Entry 9BND (electron microscopy, 3.19 A resolution); this record covers chains A and B of the 6 polymer chains in the assembly.

# Chain A
Name: Collagen alpha-1(XVIII) chain, Processed angiotensin-converting enzyme 2
From: Homo sapiens
Notes: fragment: residues 1442-1496 (Uniprot numbering), Peptidase M2 domain
UniProt: chimeric construct of P39060, Q9BYF1: residues -36 to 18 from P39060 (COIA1_HUMAN) positions 1442-1496 (UniProt number = residue number + 1478); residues 19-614 from Q9BYF1 positions 19-614 (same numbers)
Sequence (652 residues; each row starts with the number of its first residue; numbers below 1 keep their minus sign (Gly-37 is residue -37)):
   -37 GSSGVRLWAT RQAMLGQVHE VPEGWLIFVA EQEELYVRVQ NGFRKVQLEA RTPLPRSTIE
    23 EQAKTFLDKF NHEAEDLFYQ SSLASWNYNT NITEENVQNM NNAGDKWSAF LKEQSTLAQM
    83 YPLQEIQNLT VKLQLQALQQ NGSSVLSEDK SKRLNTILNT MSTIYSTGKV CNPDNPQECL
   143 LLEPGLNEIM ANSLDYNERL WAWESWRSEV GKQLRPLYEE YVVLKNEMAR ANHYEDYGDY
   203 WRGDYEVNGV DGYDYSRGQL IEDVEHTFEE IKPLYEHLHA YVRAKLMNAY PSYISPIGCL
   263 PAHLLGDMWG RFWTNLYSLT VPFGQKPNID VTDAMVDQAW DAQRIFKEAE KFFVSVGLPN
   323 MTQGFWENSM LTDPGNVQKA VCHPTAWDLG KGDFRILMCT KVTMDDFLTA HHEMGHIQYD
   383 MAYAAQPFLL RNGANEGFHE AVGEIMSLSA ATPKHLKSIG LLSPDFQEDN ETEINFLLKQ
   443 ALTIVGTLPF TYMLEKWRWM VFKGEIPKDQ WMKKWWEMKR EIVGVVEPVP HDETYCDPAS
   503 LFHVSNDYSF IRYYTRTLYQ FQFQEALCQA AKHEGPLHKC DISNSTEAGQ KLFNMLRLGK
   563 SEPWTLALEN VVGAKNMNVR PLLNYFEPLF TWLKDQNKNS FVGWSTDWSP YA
Differences from the reference sequence: expression tag (-37)
Curated features (UniProtKB/Swiss-Prot):
  - region (Interaction with SARS-CoV spike glycoprotein): Asp30 to Tyr41, Met82 to Pro84, Lys353 to Arg357
  - active site: Glu375 (Proton acceptor), His505 (Proton donor)
  - binding site (chloride): Arg169, Trp477, Lys481
  - binding site (substrate): Arg273, His345, Pro346, Tyr515
  - binding site (Zn(2+)): His374, His378, Glu402
  - glycosylation (N-linked (GlcNAc...) asparagine): Asn53, Asn90, Asn103, Asn322, Asn432, Asn546
Disulfides: Cys133-Cys141, Cys344-Cys361, Cys530-Cys542
From the paper describing this entry:
  - mutagenesis - N51C/V343C (55.9 +/- 0.06 degC): increased stability
  - mutagenesis - R273Q, H345F: abolished catalytic activity
  - mutagenesis - R273Q, H345F: unchanged binding to Spike glycoprotein (chain B)
  - mutagenesis - R273Q (Tm change 2.4 degC), H345F (Tm change 1.8 degC): decreased stability

# Chain B
Name: Spike glycoprotein
From: Severe acute respiratory syndrome coronavirus 2
UniProt: P0DTC2 (SPIKE_SARS2); numbering as in UniProt (aligned over 1-1208)
Sequence (1288 residues; each row starts with the number of its first residue):
     1 MFVFLVLLPL VSSQCVNLTT RTQLPPAYTN SFTRGVYYPD KVFRSSVLHS TQDLFLPFFS
    61 NVTWFHAIHV SGTNGTKRFD NPVLPFNDGV YFASTEKSNI IRGWIFGTTL DSKTQSLLIV
   121 NNATNVVIKV CEFQFCNDPF LGVYYHKNNK SWMESEFRVY SSANNCTFEY VSQPFLMDLE
   181 GKQGNFKNLR EFVFKNIDGY FKIYSKHTPI NLVRDLPQGF SALEPLVDLP IGINITRFQT
   241 LLALHRSYLT PGDSSSGWTA GAAAYYVGYL QPRTFLLKYN ENGTITDAVD CALDPLSETK
   301 CTLKSFTVEK GIYQTSNFRV QPTESIVRFP NITNLCPFGE VFNATRFASV YAWNRKRISN
   361 CVADYSVLYN SASFSTFKCY GVSPTKLNDL CFTNVYADSF VIRGDEVRQI APGQTGKIAD
   421 YNYKLPDDFT GCVIAWNSNN LDSKVGGNYN YLYRLFRKSN LKPFERDIST EIYQAGSTPC
   481 NGVEGFNCYF PLQSYGFQPT NGVGYQPYRV VVLSFELLHA PATVCGPKKS TNLVKNKCVN
   541 FNFNGLTGTG VLTESNKKFL PFQQFGRDIA DTTDAVRDPQ TLEILDITPC SFGGVSVITP
   601 GTNTSNQVAV LYQDVNCTEV PVAIHADQLT PTWRVYSTGS NVFQTRAGCL IGAEHVNNSY
   661 ECDIPIGAGI CASYQTQTNS PGSASSVASQ SIIAYTMSLG AENSVAYSNN SIAIPTNFTI
   721 SVTTEILPVS MTKTSVDCTM YICGDSTECS NLLLQYGSFC TQLNRALTGI AVEQDKNTQE
   781 VFAQVKQIYK TPPIKDFGGF NFSQILPDPS KPSKRSPIED LLFNKVTLAD AGFIKQYGDC
   841 LGDIAARDLI CAQKFNGLTV LPPLLTDEMI AQYTSALLAG TITSGWTFGA GPALQIPFPM
   901 QMAYRFNGIG VTQNVLYENQ KLIANQFNSA IGKIQDSLSS TPSALGKLQD VVNQNAQALN
   961 TLVKQLSSNF GAISSVLNDI LSRLDPPEAE VQIDRLITGR LQSLQTYVTQ QLIRAAEIRA
  1021 SANLAATKMS ECVLGQSKRV DFCGKGYHLM SFPQSAPHGV VFLHVTYVPA QEKNFTTAPA
  1081 ICHDGKAHFP REGVFVSNGT HWFVTQRNFY EPQIITTDNT FVSGNCDVVI GIVNNTVYDP
  1141 LQPELDSFKE ELDKYFKNHT SPDVDLGDIS GINASVVNIQ KEIDRLNEVA KNLNESLIDL
  1201 QELGKYEQGS GYIPEAPRDG QAYVRKDGEW VLLSTFLGRS LEVLFQGPGH HHHHHHHSAW
  1261 SHPQFEKGGG SGGGGSGGSA WSHPQFEK
Not modelled in the structure: 1-26, 70-79, 144-164, 173-185, 246-262, 623-635, 677-688, 828-853, 1145-1288
Differences from the reference sequence: engineered mutation Gly682 (Arg in P0DTC2), Ser683 (Arg in P0DTC2), Ser685 (Arg in P0DTC2), Pro817 (Phe in P0DTC2), Pro892 (Ala in P0DTC2), Pro899 (Ala in P0DTC2), Pro942 (Ala in P0DTC2), Pro986 (Lys in P0DTC2), Pro987 (Val in P0DTC2); expression tag (1209-1288)
Curated features (UniProtKB/Swiss-Prot):
  - region: Asn280 to Cys301 (Putative superantigen), Arg403 to Asp405 (Integrin-binding motif), Asn448 to Phe456 (Immunodominant HLA epitope recognized by the CD8+), Pro681, Ala684 (Putative superantigen), Ser816 to Tyr837 (Fusion peptide 1), Lys835 to Phe855 (Fusion peptide 2), Asp1163 to Glu1202 (Heptad repeat 2)
  - site: Arg815, Ser816 (Cleavage)
  - glycosylation: Asn17 (N-linked (GlcNAc...) (complex) asparagine), Asn61 (N-linked (GlcNAc...) (hybrid) asparagine), Asn74 (N-linked (GlcNAc...) (complex) asparagine), Asn122 (N-linked (GlcNAc...) (hybrid) asparagine), Asn149 (N-linked (GlcNAc...) (complex) asparagine), Asn165 (N-linked (GlcNAc...) (complex) asparagine), Asn234 (N-linked (GlcNAc...) (high mannose) asparagine), Asn282 (N-linked (GlcNAc...) (complex) asparagine), Thr323 (O-linked (GalNAc) threonine), Ser325 (O-linked (HexNAc...) serine), Asn331 (N-linked (GlcNAc...) (complex) asparagine), Asn343 (N-linked (GlcNAc...) (complex) asparagine), Asn603 (N-linked (GlcNAc...) (hybrid) asparagine), Asn616 (N-linked (GlcNAc...) (complex) asparagine), Asn657 (N-linked (GlcNAc...) (complex) asparagine), Thr676 (O-linked (GlcNAc...) threonine), Thr678 (O-linked (GlcNAc...) threonine), Asn709 (N-linked (GlcNAc...) (high mannose) asparagine), Asn717 (N-linked (GlcNAc...) (hybrid) asparagine), Asn801 (N-linked (GlcNAc...) (hybrid) asparagine) and 6 more in UniProt
  - natural variant: Leu5 (L5F: In strain: Iota/B.1.526), Ser13 (S13I: In strain: Epsilon/B.1.427/B.1.429), Leu18 (L18F: In strain: Beta/B.1.351, Gamma/P.1 and 1 more), Thr19 (T19I: In strain: Omicron/BQ.1.1, Omicron/XBB.1.5 and 1 more; T19R: In strain: Delta/B.1.617.2, Omicron/BA.2 and 4 more), Thr20 (T20N: In strain: Gamma/P.1), Leu24 to Ala27 (sequence variant, change not given here; In strain: Omicron/BA.2, Omicron/BA.2.12.1 and 6 more), Pro26 (P26S: In strain: Gamma/P.1), Gln52 (Q52H: In strain: Omicron/EG.5.1), Ala67 (A67V: In strain: Eta/B.1.525, Omicron/BA.1), His69 to Val70 (deletion: In strain: Alpha/B.1.1.7, Eta/B.1.525 and 5 more), Gly75 (G75V: In strain: Lambda/C.37), Thr76 (T76I: In strain: Lambda/C.37), 82 further natural variant entries in UniProt
  - mutagenesis: His69 to Val70 (Increased incorporation of cleaved spike into virions), Asn121 (N121Q: Partial loss of biliverdin affinity), Arg190 (R190K: Partial loss of biliverdin affinity), Asn234 (N234Q: Increased resistance to neutralizing antibodies), Asn331 (N331Q: Reduced viral infectivity), Asn343 (N343Q: Reduced viral infectivity), Leu452 (L452R: Increased resistance to neutralizing antibodies. Decreases HLA binding to NF9 epitope. Increased binding affinity to human ACE2), Tyr453 (Y453F: Decreased HLA binding to NF9 epitope. Increased binding affinity to human ACE2), Ala475 (A475V: Increased resistance to neutralizing antibodies), Val483 (V483A: Increased resistance to neutralizing antibodies), Glu484 (E484D: Increased replication in human TMEM106B overexpressing cells), Phe490 (F490L: Increased resistance to neutralizing antibodies and human covalescent sera neutralization), 12 further mutagenesis entries in UniProt
Disulfides: Cys131-Cys166, Cys291-Cys301, Cys336-Cys361, Cys379-Cys432, Cys391-Cys525, Cys480-Cys488, Cys617-Cys649, Cys662-Cys671, Cys738-Cys760, Cys743-Cys749, Cys1032-Cys1043, Cys1082-Cys1126
Glycans and other covalent adducts: N-acetylglucosamine (NAG) linked to Asn61, Asn122, Asn165, Asn234, Asn282, Asn331, Asn343, Asn616, Asn657, Asn709, Asn717, Asn801, Asn1074, Asn1098, Asn1134

# How chain A and chain B interact
Residue-residue contacts (34; chain A residue first):
  Arg18(A) with Gly476(B)
  Ser19(A) with Gly476(B); Ser477(B), hydrogen bond (side chain-backbone)
  Gln24(A) with Ala475(B); Gly476(B); Ser477(B); Asn487(B), hydrogen bond; Tyr489(B)
  Thr27(A) with Phe456(B); Ala475(B); Tyr489(B)
  Phe28(A) with Tyr489(B)
  Asp30(A) with Leu455(B)
  Lys31(A) with Tyr489(B)
  His34(A) with Tyr453(B), hydrogen bond; Leu455(B)
  Asp38(A) with Tyr449(B), hydrogen bond; Gln498(B)
  Tyr41(A) with Gln498(B); Thr500(B), hydrogen bond; Asn501(B), hydrogen bond
  Met82(A) with Phe486(B), hydrophobic
  Tyr83(A) with Phe486(B); Asn487(B), hydrogen bond; Tyr489(B)
  Asn330(A) with Thr500(B)
  Lys353(A) with Gln498(B), hydrogen bond; Asn501(B); Gly502(B), hydrogen bond (backbone-backbone); Tyr505(B)
  Gly354(A) with Asn501(B); Gly502(B), hydrogen bond (backbone-backbone)
  Asp355(A) with Thr500(B), hydrogen bond
  Arg357(A) with Thr500(B)
Interface residues without a listed pair, chain A (18 interface residues in all): Thr324
Interface residues without a listed pair, chain B (17 interface residues in all): Gly496, Val503

# In short
18 residues of chain A and 17 residues of chain B are in contact, with 11 hydrogen bonds. Among the polar
pairs are Ser19(A)-Ser477(B), Gln24(A)-Asn487(B) and His34(A)-Tyr453(B). The paper reports that R273Q and
H345F of chain A abolish catalytic activity; R273Q and H345F of chain A reduce stability.
Here chain A is Collagen alpha-1(XVIII) chain, Processed angiotensin-converting enzyme 2 (Homo sapiens) and
chain B is Spike glycoprotein (Severe acute respiratory syndrome coronavirus 2). Entry 9BND (SARS-CoV-2 spike
HexaPro protein in complex with T0A trimeric antagonist) was determined by electron microscopy together with
9BNB, 9BNC, 9BNE, 9BNF and 9BNG from the same study.
